5YPI - chain A; structure by X-ray diffraction, 2.30 A resolution.

[Chain A]
Protein: Metallo-beta-lactamase NDM-1
From: Escherichia coli
UniProtKB: A0A0A7Y424 (A0A0A7Y424_ECOLX); residues 29-270 here correspond to UniProt positions 23-264 (UniProt number = residue number - 6)
Amino-acid sequence (242 residues; numbered 29 to 270; the number before each row is that of its first residue):
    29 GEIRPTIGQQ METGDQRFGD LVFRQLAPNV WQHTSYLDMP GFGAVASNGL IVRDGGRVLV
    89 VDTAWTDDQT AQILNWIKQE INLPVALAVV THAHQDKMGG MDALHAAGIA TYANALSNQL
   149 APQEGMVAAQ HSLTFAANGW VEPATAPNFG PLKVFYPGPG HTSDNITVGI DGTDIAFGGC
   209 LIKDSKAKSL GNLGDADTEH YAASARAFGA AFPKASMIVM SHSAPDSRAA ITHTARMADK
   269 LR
Unresolved in the structure: 29-42
Bound ions: Zn2+ site 1: H120, H122, H189 (together with Imipenem, hydrolyzed form); Zn2+ site 2: D124, C208, H250 (together with Imipenem, hydrolyzed form)
Small-molecule neighbours: Imipenem, hydrolyzed form (8YF; (2R)-2-[(2S,3R)-1,3-bis(oxidanyl)-1-oxidanylidene-butan-2-yl]-4-(2-methanimidamidoethylsulfanyl)-2,3-dihydro-1H-pyrrole -5-carboxylic acid): F70, V73, W93, H120, H122, Q123, D124, H189, C208, K211, S217, L218, G219, N220, H250
Reported in the primary citation:
  - Zn2+ coordination: H120, H122, D124, H189, C208, H250
  - binding site for Imipenem, hydrolyzed form: D124, N220

[Summary]
Bound to chain A: Imipenem, hydrolyzed form. H120, H122 and H189 coordinate Zn2+ site 1. The Zn2+ site 2 is
built by D124, C208 and H250. The paper reports a binding site for Imipenem, hydrolyzed form at D124 and N220;
Zn2+ coordination by H120, H122 and D124 among others.
Chain A is Metallo-beta-lactamase NDM-1 (Escherichia coli); the structure, Crystal structure of NDM-1 bound to
hydrolyzed imipenem representing an EI1 complex, was determined by X-ray diffraction, deposited together with
5YPK, 5YPL, 5YPM and 5YPN.
